Entry 6ORV (electron microscopy, 3.00 A resolution); this record covers chains BP and NP of the 5 polymer chains in the assembly.

Chain BP:
Protein: Guanine nucleotide-binding protein G(I)/G(S)/G(T) subunit beta-1
Organism: Homo sapiens
Reference sequence: P62873 (GBB1_HUMAN); numbering as in UniProt (aligned over 2-340)
Chain sequence (350 residues; numbered -9 to 340; the number before each row is that of its first residue; numbers below 1 keep their minus sign (Met-9 is residue -9)):
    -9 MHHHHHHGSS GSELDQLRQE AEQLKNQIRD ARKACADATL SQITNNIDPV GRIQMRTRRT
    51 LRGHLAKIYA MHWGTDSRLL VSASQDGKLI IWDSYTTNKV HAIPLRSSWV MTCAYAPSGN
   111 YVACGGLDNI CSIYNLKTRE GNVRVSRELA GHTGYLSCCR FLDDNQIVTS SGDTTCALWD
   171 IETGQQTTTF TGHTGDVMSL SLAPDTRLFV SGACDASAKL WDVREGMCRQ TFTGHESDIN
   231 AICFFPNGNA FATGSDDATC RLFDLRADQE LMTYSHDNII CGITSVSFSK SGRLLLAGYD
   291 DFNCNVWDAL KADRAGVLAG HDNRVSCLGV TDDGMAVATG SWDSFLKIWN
Unresolved in the structure: -9 to 2
Differences from the reference sequence: expression tag (-9 to 1)

Chain NP:
Protein: Nanobody 35
Organism: Homo sapiens
Notes: antibody fragment or engineered binder
Chain sequence (138 residues; numbered 1 to 138; the number before each row is that of its first residue):
     1 QVQLQESGGG LVQPGGSLRL SCAASGFTFS NYKMNWVRQA PGKGLEWVSD ISQSGASISY
    61 TGSVKGRFTI SRDNAKNTLY LQMNSLKPED TAVYYCARCP APFTRDCFDV TSTTYAYRGQ
   121 GTQVTVSSHH HHHHEPEA
Unresolved in the structure: 127-138
Disulfide bonds: Cys22-Cys96, Cys99-Cys107

How chain BP and chain NP interact:
Residue-residue contacts - 24 pairs, chain BP then chain NP:
  Arg8(BP) with Gln120(NP)
  Lys15(BP) with Gln1(NP); Gln3(NP), hydrogen bond
  Thr184(BP) with Thr114(NP)
  Cys204(BP) with Ala116(NP); Tyr117(NP), hydrogen bond (backbone-side chain)
  Asp205(BP) with Ala116(NP)
  Ala206(BP) with Tyr117(NP)
  Thr223(BP) with Gln1(NP), hydrogen bond
  Glu226(BP) with Val2(NP); Gly26(NP); Phe27(NP); Thr28(NP); Tyr32(NP), hydrogen bond; Arg98(NP), hydrogen bond (backbone-side chain); Tyr117(NP)
  Ser227(BP) with Pro100(NP), hydrogen bond (side chain-backbone); Ala101(NP); Tyr117(NP)
  Asp228(BP) with Pro100(NP); Tyr117(NP), hydrogen bond
  Asp246(BP) with Pro102(NP)
  Asp247(BP) with Tyr32(NP)
  Ile270(BP) with Phe103(NP), hydrophobic
Other interface residues (no listed pair), chain BP (14 interface residues in all): His225

Overview:
14 residues of chain BP and 16 residues of chain NP are in contact; the contacts include 7 hydrogen bonds.
Polar pairs include Lys15(BP)-Gln3(NP), Cys204(BP)-Tyr117(NP) and Thr223(BP)-Gln1(NP).
Here chain BP is Guanine nucleotide-binding protein G(I)/G(S)/G(T) subunit beta-1 and chain NP is Nanobody 35,
both from Homo sapiens. Entry 6ORV (Non-peptide agonist (TT-OAD2) bound to the Glucagon-Like peptide-1 (GLP-1)
Receptor) was determined by electron microscopy.
